PDB entry 8HRA | electron microscopy, 3.76 A resolution | chains B and C of the 10 polymer chains in the assembly

# Chain B (and C)
Name: Archaeal ATPase
From: Escherichia coli
Notes: chain C of this document is another copy of the same molecule, construct and numbering; everything in this record applies to it too
UniProt: A0A8H9B1T2 (A0A8H9B1T2_ECOLX); residue numbers follow UniProt; this construct covers 1-947
Amino-acid sequence (947 residues; numbered 1 to 947; the number before each row is that of its first residue):
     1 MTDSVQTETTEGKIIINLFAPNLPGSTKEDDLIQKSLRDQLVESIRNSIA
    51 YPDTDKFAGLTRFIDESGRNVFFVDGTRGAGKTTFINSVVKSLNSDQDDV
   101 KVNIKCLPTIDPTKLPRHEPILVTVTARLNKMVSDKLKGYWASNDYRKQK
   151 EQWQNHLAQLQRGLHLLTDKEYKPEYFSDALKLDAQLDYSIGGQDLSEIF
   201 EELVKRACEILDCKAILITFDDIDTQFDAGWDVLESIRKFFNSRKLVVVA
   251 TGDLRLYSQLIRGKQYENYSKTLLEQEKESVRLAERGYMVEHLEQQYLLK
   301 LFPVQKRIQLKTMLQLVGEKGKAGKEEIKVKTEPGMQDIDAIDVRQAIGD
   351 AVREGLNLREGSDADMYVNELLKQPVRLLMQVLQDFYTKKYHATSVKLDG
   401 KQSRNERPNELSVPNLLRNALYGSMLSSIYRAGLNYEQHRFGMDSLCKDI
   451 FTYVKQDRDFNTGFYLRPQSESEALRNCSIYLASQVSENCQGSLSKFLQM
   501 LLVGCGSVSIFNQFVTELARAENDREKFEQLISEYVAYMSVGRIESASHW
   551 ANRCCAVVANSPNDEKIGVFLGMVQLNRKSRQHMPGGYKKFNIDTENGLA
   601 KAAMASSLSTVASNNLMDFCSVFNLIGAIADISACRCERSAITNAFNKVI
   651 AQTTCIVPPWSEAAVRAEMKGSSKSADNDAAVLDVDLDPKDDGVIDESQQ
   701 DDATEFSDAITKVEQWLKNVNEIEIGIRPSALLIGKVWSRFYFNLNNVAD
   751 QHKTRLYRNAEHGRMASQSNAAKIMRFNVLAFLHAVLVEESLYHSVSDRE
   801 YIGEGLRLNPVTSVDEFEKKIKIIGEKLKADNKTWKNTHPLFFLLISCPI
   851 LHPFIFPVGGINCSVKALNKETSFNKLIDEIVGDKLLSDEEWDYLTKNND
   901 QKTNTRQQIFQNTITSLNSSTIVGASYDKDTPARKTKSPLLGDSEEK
Unresolved in the structure: 1-12, 52-68, 96-101, 396-410, 519-523, 664-699, 899-906, 935-947 (chain C: 1-12, 51-67, 395-411, 675-701, 898-906, 935-947)
Sequence notes: conflict Arg636 (Leu in A0A8H9B1T2), Leu940 (Ser in A0A8H9B1T2)
Ligand contacts: ATP (adenosine-5'-triphosphate): Asn22, Leu23, Pro24, Thr27, Asp31, Leu32, Ile33, Arg78, Gly79, Ala80, Gly81, Lys82, Thr83, Thr84, Asp222, Val376, Arg377, Met380

# Interface between chain B and chain C
Residue-residue contacts (107):
  Leu23(B) - Gly68(C)
  Leu23(B) - Arg69(C)
  Arg78(B) - His292(C)
  Arg78(B) - Leu293(C)
  Arg78(B) - Gln296(C)
  Arg78(B) - Lys300(C)
  Gly79(B) - Gln296(C)
  Pro108(B) - Ile191(C)  hydrophobic
  Thr113(B) - Lys239(C)
  Lys114(B) - Lys239(C)
  His118(B) - Lys170(C)  hydrogen bond (side chain-backbone)
  His118(B) - Tyr172(C)
  Val123(B) - Tyr172(C)
  Val123(B) - Phe177(C)  hydrophobic
  Thr126(B) - Phe177(C)
  Arg128(B) - Ile191(C)
  Asn130(B) - Leu181(C)  hydrogen bond (side chain-backbone)
  Lys131(B) - Leu183(C)
  Lys131(B) - Tyr189(C)
  Lys131(B) - Ser190(C)
  Ser134(B) - Leu183(C)
  Leu164(B) - Phe177(C)  hydrophobic
  Thr168(B) - Glu171(C)
  Thr168(B) - Tyr172(C)  hydrogen bond (side chain-backbone)
  Thr168(B) - Pro174(C)
  Lys170(B) - Glu171(C)
  Asp224(B) - Leu293(C)
  Thr225(B) - Arg238(C)
  Thr225(B) - Gln265(C)
  Thr225(B) - Tyr297(C)
  Gln226(B) - Glu235(C)  hydrogen bond
  Phe227(B) - Asn268(C)
  Asp228(B) - Asn268(C)
  Leu256(B) - Met289(C)  hydrophobic
  Gln259(B) - Tyr269(C)  hydrogen bond
  Gln259(B) - Glu285(C)
  Gln259(B) - Met289(C)
  Arg262(B) - Glu277(C)  salt bridge
  Arg262(B) - Arg282(C)
  Gly263(B) - Ser270(C)
  Gly263(B) - Leu273(C)
  Tyr266(B) - Thr272(C)
  Tyr266(B) - Gln276(C)
  Tyr266(B) - Glu277(C)
  Glu267(B) - Ser270(C)  hydrogen bond
  Glu267(B) - Thr272(C)
  Leu283(B) - Glu279(C)
  Arg377(B) - Gln296(C)  hydrogen bond
  Arg377(B) - Leu299(C)
  Leu378(B) - Gln295(C)
  Leu378(B) - Leu299(C)  hydrophobic
  Gln381(B) - Leu299(C)  hydrogen bond (side chain-backbone)
  Gln381(B) - Pro303(C)
  Gln381(B) - Val304(C)  hydrogen bond (side chain-backbone)
  Gln384(B) - Gln305(C)  hydrogen bond
  Asp385(B) - Val304(C)
  Gly423(B) - Val304(C)
  Gly423(B) - Arg307(C)  hydrogen bond (backbone-side chain)
  Ser424(B) - Val304(C)
  Leu426(B) - Leu254(C)  hydrophobic
  Ser427(B) - Gln295(C)
  Ser427(B) - Leu298(C)
  Ser428(B) - Gln295(C)
  Tyr430(B) - Arg255(C)
  Arg431(B) - Arg262(C)
  Arg431(B) - Glu291(C)  salt bridge
  Tyr436(B) - Arg255(C)
  Gln438(B) - Gln309(C)  hydrogen bond
  His439(B) - Arg78(C)  hydrogen bond
  Arg440(B) - Ser470(C)
  Arg440(B) - Arg476(C)
  Asn477(B) - Gln295(C)
  Gln530(B) - Glu522(C)  hydrogen bond (side chain-backbone)
  Glu534(B) - Arg520(C)  salt bridge
  Glu534(B) - Glu522(C)
  Gly542(B) - Glu471(C)
  Arg543(B) - Asp457(C)  salt bridge
  Arg543(B) - Gln469(C)  hydrogen bond (side chain-backbone)
  Arg553(B) - Asn461(C)
  Arg578(B) - Asn747(C)  hydrogen bond
  Arg578(B) - Asp750(C)  salt bridge
  Arg578(B) - Gln751(C)
  Lys579(B) - Asp750(C)
  Lys579(B) - Thr754(C)
  Thr610(B) - Phe743(C)
  Asn614(B) - Asp564(C)  hydrogen bond
  Asn615(B) - Asp750(C)
  Leu616(B) - Asn747(C)
  Leu616(B) - Asp750(C)
  Arg639(B) - Glu804(C)  salt bridge
  Asn644(B) - Arg807(C)  hydrogen bond
  Asn647(B) - Gly805(C)
  Asn647(B) - Arg807(C)
  Ala651(B) - Arg740(C)
  Ala651(B) - Phe743(C)
  Ala651(B) - Asn809(C)
  Gln652(B) - Ser739(C)
  Gln652(B) - Arg740(C)
  Thr654(B) - Tyr742(C)
  Thr654(B) - Phe743(C)
  Asp701(B) - Ile823(C)
  Ala703(B) - Glu804(C)
  Ala703(B) - Ile823(C)  hydrophobic
  Glu705(B) - Glu804(C)
  Glu705(B) - Gly805(C)
  Glu705(B) - Leu806(C)  hydrogen bond (side chain-backbone)
  Phe706(B) - Glu804(C)
Interface residues without a listed pair, chain B (95 interface residues in all): Gly25, Thr77, Leu115, Pro116, Glu119, Pro120, Ala127, Leu157, Leu160, Gln161, Asp253, Arg255, Leu274, Pro375, Ala420, Lys448, Glu473, Ala537, Ile544, Ile593, Lys601, Ala605, Thr643, Ile650, Thr653, Pro659, Trp660, Asp702, Ile710
Interface residues without a listed pair, chain C (82 interface residues in all): Leu166, Asp169, Ser178, Gly192, Gly193, Arg244, Glu294, Gln315, Lys373, Arg458, Asp459, Lys736, Leu808, Lys819

# In short
Chain B and chain C form an interface of 95 and 82 residues respectively; the contacts include 19 hydrogen
bonds and 6 salt bridges. Polar contacts include Arg262(B)-Glu277(C), Arg431(B)-Glu291(C) and
Glu534(B)-Arg520(C). Bound to chain B: ATP.
Both chains are Archaeal ATPase (Escherichia coli). Entry 8HRA (Structure of heptameric RdrA ring in
RNA-loading state) was determined by electron microscopy, deposited together with 8HR7, 8HR8, 8HR9, 8HRB and
8HRC.
